Entry 6QPR (X-ray diffraction, 1.45 A resolution); this record covers chain A.

Chain A:
Name: Lipase
Organism: Rhizomucor miehei
Notes: EC 3.1.1.3
UniProtKB: P19515 (LIP_RHIMI); numbering as in UniProt; present here: 1-88, 91-363
Amino-acid sequence (361 residues; each row starts with the number of its first residue; note: 2 numbers in that range are skipped by the numbering (no residue carries them; nothing is unmodelled there)):
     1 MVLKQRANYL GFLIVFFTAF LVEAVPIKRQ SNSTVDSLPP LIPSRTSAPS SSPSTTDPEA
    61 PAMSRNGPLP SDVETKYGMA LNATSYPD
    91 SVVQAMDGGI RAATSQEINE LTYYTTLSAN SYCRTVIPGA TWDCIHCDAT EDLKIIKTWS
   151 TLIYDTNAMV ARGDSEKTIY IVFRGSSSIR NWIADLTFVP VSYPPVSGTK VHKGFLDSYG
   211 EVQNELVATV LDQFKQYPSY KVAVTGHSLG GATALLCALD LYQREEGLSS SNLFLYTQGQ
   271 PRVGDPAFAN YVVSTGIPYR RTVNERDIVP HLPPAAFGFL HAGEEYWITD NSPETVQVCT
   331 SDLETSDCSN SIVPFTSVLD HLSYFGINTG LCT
Disordered / not traced: 1-36, 91-97
UniProt features mapped onto this chain:
  - active site: Ser-238 (Nucleophile), Asp-297 (Charge relay system), His-351 (Charge relay system)
  - binding site (Ca(2+)): Asp-350
Disulfides: Cys-123/Cys-362, Cys-134/Cys-137, Cys-329/Cys-338
Glycans and other covalent adducts: N-acetylglucosamine (NAG) linked to Asn-82
What the authors report for this chain:
  - catalytic residues: Ser-238, Asp-297, His-351
  - contacts within the chain: Lys-76/Ala-184, Lys-76/Leu-186, Tyr-77/Phe-188, Leu-81/Ile-183 (hydrophobic contact), Leu-81/Val-348
  - mutagenesis - L81V: increased catalytic activity (citing earlier work)

In short:
Covalently linked N-acetylglucosamine: at Asn-82. UniProt lists 3 active-site residues and Ca2+-binding
residue Asp-350. From the paper: catalytic residues Ser-238, Asp-297 and His-351; L81V increases catalytic
activity.
Chain A is Lipase (Rhizomucor miehei); the structure, Rhizomucor miehei lipase propeptide complex, Ser95/Ile96
deletion mutant, was determined by X-ray diffraction together with 6QPP from the same study.
